Entry 3M0X (X-ray diffraction, 1.79 A resolution); this record covers chains A and C of the 4 polymer chains in the assembly.

[Chain A (and C)]
Molecule: L-rhamnose isomerase
From: Pseudomonas stutzeri
Notes: EC 5.3.1.14; chain C of this document is another copy of the same molecule, construct and numbering; everything in this record applies to it too
UniProtKB: Q75WH8 (Q75WH8_PSEST); residue numbers follow UniProt; this construct covers 1-430
Sequence (438 residues; numbered 1 to 438; the number before each row is that of its first residue):
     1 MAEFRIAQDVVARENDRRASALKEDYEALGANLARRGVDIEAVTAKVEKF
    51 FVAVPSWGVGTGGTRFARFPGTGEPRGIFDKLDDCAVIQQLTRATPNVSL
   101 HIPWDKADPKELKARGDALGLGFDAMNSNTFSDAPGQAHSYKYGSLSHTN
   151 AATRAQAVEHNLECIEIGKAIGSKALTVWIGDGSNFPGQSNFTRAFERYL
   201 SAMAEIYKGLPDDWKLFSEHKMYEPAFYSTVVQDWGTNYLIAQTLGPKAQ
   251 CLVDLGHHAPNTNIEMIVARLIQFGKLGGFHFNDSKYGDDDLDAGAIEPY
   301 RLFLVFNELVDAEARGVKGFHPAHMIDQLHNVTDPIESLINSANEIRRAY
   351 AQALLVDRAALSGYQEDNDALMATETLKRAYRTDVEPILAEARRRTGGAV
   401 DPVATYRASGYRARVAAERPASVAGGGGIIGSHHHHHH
Not modelled in the structure: 1-3, 425-438 (chain C: 1-2, 433-438)
Construct notes: engineered mutation N150 (Asp in Q75WH8), L329 (Ser in Q75WH8); expression tag (431-438)
Bound ions: Mn2+ site 1: E219, D254, H281, D327 (together with D-psicose); Mn2+ site 2: H257, D289 (together with D-psicose)
Small-molecule neighbours: D-psicose (PSJ): W57, H101, W104, F131, W179, E219, K221, D254, H257, H281, D289, D327

[Chain A / chain C interface]
Residue-residue contacts - 107 pairs, chain A then chain C:
  Y143(A) with N368(C)
  H148(A) with N368(C)
  T149(A) with Q365(C); E366(C), hydrogen bond (side chain-backbone); N368(C), hydrogen bond
  F186(A) with A370(C), hydrophobic; T374(C)
  P187(A) with L304(C), hydrophobic; T374(C), hydrogen bond (backbone-side chain); L377(C)
  G188(A) with L361(C); Q365(C), hydrogen bond (backbone-side chain); A373(C); L377(C)
  Q189(A) with Q365(C); A370(C); A373(C)
  S190(A) with Q365(C)
  N191(A) with D311(C); R315(C); Q365(C)
  F192(A) with E265(C); M266(C), hydrophobic; A269(C), hydrophobic; R270(C), hydrogen bond (backbone-side chain); E308(C)
  T193(A) with A269(C); Q273(C)
  R194(A) with R315(C)
  F196(A) with R270(C); Q273(C); F274(C), hydrophobic
  E197(A) with Q273(C)
  M222(A) with P260(C); N261(C); T262(C)
  Y228(A) with N263(C), hydrogen bond (backbone-side chain); E265(C), hydrogen bond; L304(C)
  S229(A) with N263(C); M266(C)
  T230(A) with M266(C)
  V231(A) with R270(C), hydrogen bond (backbone-side chain)
  Q233(A) with M266(C), hydrogen bond
  D234(A) with W235(C), hydrogen bond
  W235(A) with D234(C), hydrogen bond; G236(C); T237(C); L240(C), hydrophobic
  G236(A) with W235(C)
  T237(A) with W235(C); R270(C), hydrogen bond
  Y239(A) with L240(C), hydrophobic
  L240(A) with W235(C), hydrophobic; Y239(C), hydrophobic; F274(C), hydrophobic
  Q243(A) with Y239(C); Q243(C)
  A259(A) with A259(C), hydrophobic; P260(C)
  P260(A) with M222(C); A259(C); P260(C)
  N261(A) with M222(C)
  T262(A) with M222(C)
  N263(A) with Y228(C), hydrogen bond (side chain-backbone); S229(C)
  E265(A) with F192(C); Y228(C), hydrogen bond
  M266(A) with F192(C), hydrophobic; S229(C); T230(C); Q233(C), hydrogen bond
  A269(A) with F192(C), hydrophobic; T193(C)
  R270(A) with F192(C), hydrogen bond (side chain-backbone); F196(C); V231(C), hydrogen bond (side chain-backbone); T237(C), hydrogen bond
  Q273(A) with T193(C); F196(C); E197(C)
  F274(A) with F196(C), hydrophobic; L240(C), hydrophobic
  L304(A) with P187(C), hydrophobic; Y228(C)
  E308(A) with F192(C)
  D311(A) with N191(C), hydrogen bond
  R315(A) with T193(C), hydrogen bond
  L361(A) with G188(C)
  Q365(A) with T149(C); G188(C), hydrogen bond (side chain-backbone); Q189(C); S190(C); N191(C)
  E366(A) with T149(C), hydrogen bond (backbone-side chain)
  N368(A) with Y143(C); H148(C); T149(C), hydrogen bond
  A370(A) with F186(C), hydrophobic; Q189(C)
  A373(A) with G188(C); Q189(C)
  T374(A) with F186(C); P187(C), hydrogen bond (side chain-backbone)
  L377(A) with P187(C); G188(C)
Also at the interface, not in a pair above, chain A (54 interface residues in all): R198, L200, T244, Y300
Also at the interface, not in a pair above, chain C (53 interface residues in all): R194, L200, T244, Y300

[In short]
54 residues of chain A face 53 of chain C across their interface, with 24 hydrogen bonds. Polar contacts
include T149(A)-E366(C), T149(A)-N368(C) and P187(A)-T374(C). Chain A binds D-psicose. The Mn2+ site 1 is
built by E219(A), D254(A), H281(A) and D327(A).
Chain A and chain C are both L-rhamnose isomerase (Pseudomonas stutzeri); the structure, Crystal structure of
Pseudomonas stutzeri L-rhamnose isomerase mutant S329L in complex with D-psicose, was determined by X-ray
diffraction, deposited together with 3M0H, 3M0L, 3M0M, 3M0V and 3M0Y.
